1W6U - chains B and C of the 4 polymer chains in the assembly; structure by X-ray diffraction, 1.75 A resolution.

Chain B (and C):
Molecule: 2,4-dienoyl-CoA reductase, mitochondrial precursor
Source organism: Homo sapiens
Notes: EC 1.3.1.34; chain C of this document is another copy of the same molecule, construct and numbering; everything in this record applies to it too
UniProtKB: Q16698 (DECR_HUMAN); numbering as in UniProt (aligned over 35-335)
Sequence (302 residues; numbered 34 to 335; the number before each row is that of its first residue):
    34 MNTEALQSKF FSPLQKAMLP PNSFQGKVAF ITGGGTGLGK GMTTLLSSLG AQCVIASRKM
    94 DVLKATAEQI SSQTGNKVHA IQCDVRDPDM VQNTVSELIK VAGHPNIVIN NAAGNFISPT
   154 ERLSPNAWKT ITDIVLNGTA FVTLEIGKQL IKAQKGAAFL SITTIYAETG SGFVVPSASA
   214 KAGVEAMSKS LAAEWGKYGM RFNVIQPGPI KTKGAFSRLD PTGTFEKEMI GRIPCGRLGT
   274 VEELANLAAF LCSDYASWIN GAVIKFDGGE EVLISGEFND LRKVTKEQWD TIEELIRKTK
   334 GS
Disordered / not traced: 246-255, 330-335 (chain C: 34-35, 246, 250-255, 329-335)
Residues lining bound ligands:
  - hexanoyl-coenzyme A (HXC), molecule 1: Arg91, Arg119, Ala146, Gly147, Asn148, Phe149, Ile150, Ser151, Leu156, Ser157, Asn159, Ala160, Thr163, Ile164, Ile167, Thr197, Tyr199
  - hexanoyl-coenzyme A (HXC), molecule 2: Glu310, Phe311, Glu326, Ile329
  - NADP (NAP; NADP nicotinamide-adenine-dinucleotide phosphate): Gly66, Thr69, Gly70, Leu71, Gly72, Ala89, Ser90, Arg91, Lys92, Cys116, Asp117, Val118, Arg119, Asn144, Ala145, Ala146, Ile167, Ile195, Thr196, Thr197, Lys214, Pro240, Gly241, Pro242, Ile243
UniProt features mapped onto this chain:
  - active site: Tyr199 (Proton acceptor)
  - binding site (NADP(+)): Gly66 to Leu71, Arg91, Asp117, Lys214, Pro240 to Ile243
  - binding site (substrate): Arg91, Arg119, Phe149, Ser157, Arg251
  - modified residue: Lys42 (N6-acetyllysine), Lys49 (N6-acetyllysine), Thr69 (Phosphothreonine), Lys73 (N6-succinyllysine), Lys97 (N6-acetyllysine), Lys230 (N6-acetyllysine), Lys244 (N6-acetyllysine), Lys260 (N6-acetyllysine), Lys319 (N6-acetyllysine)
  - mutagenesis: Asn148 (N148A: Reduces enzyme activity by 97%), Tyr199 (Y199A: Reduces enzyme activity by 99%. Strongly reduced affinity for substrate and for NADP), Ser210 (S210A: Reduces enzyme activity by over 99%), Lys214 (K214A: Reduces enzyme activity by over 99%)

Chain B / chain C interface:
Residue-residue contacts - 71 pairs, chain B then chain C:
  Ile150(B) with Leu314(C), hydrophobic; Trp322(C); Glu326(C)
  Ser151(B) with Glu326(C)
  Pro152(B) with Trp322(C)
  Arg155(B) with Lys319(C); Trp322(C); Asp323(C), salt bridge; Glu326(C)
  Thr197(B) with Glu310(C)
  Ile198(B) with Glu310(C)
  Tyr199(B) with Glu310(C); Phe311(C), hydrophobic
  Thr202(B) with Ser308(C)
  Gly203(B) with Gly309(C)
  Ser204(B) with Gly309(C); Glu310(C); Phe311(C), hydrogen bond (side chain-backbone); Asn312(C)
  Gly205(B) with Phe311(C); Asn312(C), hydrogen bond (backbone-side chain)
  Phe206(B) with Phe311(C); Leu314(C); Arg315(C); Trp322(C), hydrophobic
  Val207(B) with Phe311(C), hydrophobic
  Pro242(B) with Glu310(C)
  Glu261(B) with Asp313(C)
  Met262(B) with Glu310(C)
  Arg265(B) with Glu310(C), hydrogen bond (side chain-backbone); Asp313(C), salt bridge
  Glu303(B) with Glu310(C)
  Glu304(B) with Ser308(C)
  Ile307(B) with Ile307(C); Ser308(C); Glu310(C)
  Ser308(B) with Thr202(C); Glu304(C); Ile307(C); Ser308(C)
  Gly309(B) with Gly203(C); Ser204(C)
  Glu310(B) with Thr197(C); Ile198(C); Tyr199(C); Ser204(C); Pro242(C); Arg265(C), hydrogen bond (backbone-side chain); Glu303(C); Ile307(C)
  Phe311(B) with Tyr199(C), hydrophobic; Ser204(C), hydrogen bond (backbone-side chain); Gly205(C); Phe206(C); Val207(C), hydrophobic; Ala248(C); Phe249(C), hydrophobic
  Asn312(B) with Ser204(C); Gly205(C), hydrogen bond (side chain-backbone)
  Asp313(B) with Arg265(C), salt bridge
  Leu314(B) with Ile150(C), hydrophobic; Phe206(C)
  Arg315(B) with Phe206(C)
  Lys319(B) with Arg155(C), hydrogen bond (backbone-side chain)
  Trp322(B) with Ile150(C); Pro152(C); Arg155(C); Phe206(C), hydrophobic
  Asp323(B) with Arg155(C), salt bridge
  Glu326(B) with Ile150(C); Ser151(C)
Interface residues without a listed pair, chain C (33 interface residues in all): Glu261

In short:
The interface between chain B and chain C involves 32 residues on one side and 33 on the other; the contacts
include 7 hydrogen bonds and 4 salt bridges. Polar pairs include Arg155(B)-Asp323(C), Arg265(B)-Asp313(C) and
Ser204(B)-Phe311(C). Chain B binds NADP and hexanoyl-coenzyme A.
Both chains are 2,4-dienoyl-CoA reductase, mitochondrial precursor (Homo sapiens). Entry 1W6U (Structure of
human DECR ternary complex) was determined by X-ray diffraction, deposited together with 1W73 and 1W8D.
